PDB entry 4UR8 | X-ray diffraction, 2.10 A resolution | chains C and D of the 4 polymer chains in the assembly

# Chain C (and D)
Molecule: Keto-deoxy-D-galactarate dehydratase
From: Agrobacterium tumefaciens
Notes: EC 4.2.1.-; chain D of this document is another copy of the same molecule, construct and numbering; everything in this record applies to it too
UniProtKB: Q8UB77 (KDGD_AGRT5); residues 1-303 here = UniProt positions 1-303
Chain sequence (311 residues; numbered 1 to 311; the number before each row is that of its first residue):
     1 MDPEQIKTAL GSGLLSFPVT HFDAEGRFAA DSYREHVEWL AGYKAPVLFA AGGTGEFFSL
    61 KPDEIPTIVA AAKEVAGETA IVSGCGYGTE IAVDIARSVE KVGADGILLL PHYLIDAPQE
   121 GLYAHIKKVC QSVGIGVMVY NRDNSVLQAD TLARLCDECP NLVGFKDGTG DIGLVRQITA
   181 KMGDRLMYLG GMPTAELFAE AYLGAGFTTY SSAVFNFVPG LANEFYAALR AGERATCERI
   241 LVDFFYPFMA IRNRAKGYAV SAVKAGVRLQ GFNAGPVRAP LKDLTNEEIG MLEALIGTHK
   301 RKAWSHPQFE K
Unresolved in the structure: 302-311 (chain D: 304-311)
Construct notes: expression tag (304-311); cloning artifact (2)
Covalently attached groups: 2-oxoadipic acid (OOG) linked to Lys166
Residues lining bound ligands: 2-oxoadipic acid (OOG): Phe17, Gly52, Gly53, Thr54, Leu108, Leu110, Tyr140, Gly191, Ser211, Ser212, Ala213

# How chain C and chain D interact
Pairs across the interface (64; chain C residue first):
  Phe57(C) with Tyr113(D), hydrophobic
  Phe58(C) with Tyr113(D), hydrophobic; Ile115(D), hydrophobic
  Lys61(C) with Glu90(D), salt bridge; Asp94(D), salt bridge
  Pro62(C) with Ile91(D)
  Gly86(C) with Tyr113(D)
  Tyr87(C) with Tyr87(D), hydrophobic; Ile91(D); Tyr113(D), hydrogen bond (backbone-side chain)
  Thr89(C) with Ala279(D), hydrogen bond (side chain-backbone)
  Glu90(C) with Lys61(D); Arg278(D)
  Ile91(C) with Leu60(D); Pro62(D); Tyr87(D)
  Asp94(C) with Lys61(D), salt bridge
  Leu110(C) with Tyr113(D); Leu114(D), hydrophobic
  Pro111(C) with Tyr113(D), hydrogen bond (backbone-side chain); Leu114(D), hydrophobic
  His112(C) with Tyr113(D); Pro280(D)
  Tyr113(C) with Phe58(D), hydrophobic; Tyr87(D), hydrophobic; Leu110(D); Pro111(D), hydrogen bond (side chain-backbone); His112(D); Tyr113(D), hydrophobic
  Leu114(C) with Phe58(D), hydrophobic; Leu110(D), hydrophobic; Pro111(D), hydrophobic; Arg142(D); Asp143(D)
  Ile115(C) with Phe58(D), hydrophobic; Leu281(D), hydrophobic
  Ala117(C) with Lys256(D); Pro280(D)
  Pro118(C) with Lys256(D); Pro280(D); Lys282(D)
  Glu120(C) with Lys282(D), salt bridge
  Gly121(C) with Ala279(D); Pro280(D)
  Leu122(C) with Pro280(D)
  Ala124(C) with Ala279(D), hydrophobic
  His125(C) with Ala279(D); Pro280(D)
  Asp143(C) with Leu114(D)
  Lys256(C) with Asp116(D), salt bridge; Ala117(D); Pro118(D)
  Gly257(C) with Asp116(D)
  Arg278(C) with Glu90(D)
  Ala279(C) with Thr89(D); His125(D)
  Pro280(C) with His112(D); Ala117(D); Pro118(D); Gly121(D); Leu122(D); His125(D)
  Leu281(C) with Ile115(D), hydrophobic
  Lys282(C) with Pro118(D)
Interface residues without a listed pair, chain C (35 interface residues in all): Leu60, Gly88, Asp116, Arg142
Interface residues without a listed pair, chain D (37 interface residues in all): Phe57, Ser59, Glu64, Gly86, Gly88, Glu120, Ala124, Gly257

# In short
The interface between chain C and chain D involves 35 residues on one side and 37 on the other; the contacts
include 4 hydrogen bonds and 5 salt bridges. Polar pairs include Lys61(C)-Glu90(D), Lys61(C)-Asp94(D) and
Glu120(C)-Lys282(D). 2-oxoadipic acid is covalently linked to Lys166(C).
Chain C and chain D are both Keto-deoxy-D-galactarate dehydratase (Agrobacterium tumefaciens); the structure,
Crystal structure of keto-deoxy-D-galactarate dehydratase complexed with 2-oxoadipic acid, was determined by
X-ray diffraction together with 5HWJ, 5HWM, 5HWN and 4UR7 from the same study.
